Entry 4WHR (X-ray diffraction, 1.58 A resolution); this record covers chains D and F of the 6 polymer chains in the assembly.

# Chain D
Molecule: Protocatechuate 3,4-dioxygenase beta chain
Organism: Pseudomonas putida
Notes: EC 1.13.11.3
Reference sequence: P00437 (PCXB_PSEPU); residues 301-538 here correspond to UniProt positions 2-239 (UniProt number = residue number - 299)
Sequence (238 residues; row label = number of the first residue in the row):
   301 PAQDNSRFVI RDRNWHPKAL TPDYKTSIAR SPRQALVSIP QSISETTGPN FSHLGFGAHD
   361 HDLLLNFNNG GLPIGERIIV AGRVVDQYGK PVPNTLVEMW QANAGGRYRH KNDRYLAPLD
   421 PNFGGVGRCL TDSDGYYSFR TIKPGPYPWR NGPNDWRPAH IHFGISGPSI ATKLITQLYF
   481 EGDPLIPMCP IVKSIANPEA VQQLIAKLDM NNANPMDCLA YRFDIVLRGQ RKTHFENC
Disordered / not traced: 538
Modified positions: C429 (S-hydroxycysteine; CSO)
Metal / ion sites: Fe ion: Y408, Y447, H460, H462
Ligand contacts:
  - 4-fluorobenzene-1,2-diol (3N8), molecule 1: R307, F308, I310, P340, Q341, R531, E536
  - 4-fluorobenzene-1,2-diol (3N8), molecule 2: L320, P332, R333, Q334
  - 4-fluorobenzene-1,2-diol (3N8), molecule 3: L320, P322, I328, R333
  - 4-fluorobenzene-1,2-diol (3N8), molecule 4: S338, I339, P340
  - 4-fluorobenzene-1,2-diol (3N8), molecule 5: L372, R377, Y415, L416, A417, P418, M516, D517
  - 4-fluorobenzene-1,2-diol (3N8), molecule 6: R450, P453, P515, M516
  - 4-fluorobenzene-1,2-diol (3N8), molecule 7: P487, K493, I495, A496, N497, P498, V501
  - 4-fluorobenzene-1,2-diol (3N8), molecule 8: A513, N514, P515

# Chain F
Molecule: Protocatechuate 3,4-dioxygenase beta chain
Organism: Pseudomonas putida
Notes: EC 1.13.11.3
Reference sequence: P00437 (PCXB_PSEPU); residues 301-538 here correspond to UniProt positions 2-239 (UniProt number = residue number - 299)
Sequence (238 residues; row label = number of the first residue in the row):
   301 PAQDNSRFVI RDRNWHPKAL TPDYKTSIAR SPRQALVSIP QSISETTGPN FSHLGFGAHD
   361 HDLLLNFNNG GLPIGERIIV AGRVVDQYGK PVPNTLVEMW QANAGGRYRH KNDRYLAPLD
   421 PNFGGVGRCL TDSDGYYSFR TIKPGPYPWR NGPNDWRPAH IHFGISGPSI ATKLITQLYF
   481 EGDPLIPMCP IVKSIANPEA VQQLIAKLDM NNANPMDCLA YRFDIVLRGQ RKTHFENC
Disordered / not traced: 537-538
Modified positions: C429 (S-hydroxycysteine; CSO); M488 (S-oxymethionine; MHO)
Metal / ion sites: Fe ion: Y408, Y447, H460, H462
Ligand contacts:
  - 4-fluorobenzene-1,2-diol (3N8), molecule 1: R307, F308, I310, P340, Q341, R531, E536
  - 4-fluorobenzene-1,2-diol (3N8), molecule 2: L320, P322, I328, R333
  - 4-fluorobenzene-1,2-diol (3N8), molecule 3: L320, P332, R333, Q334
  - 4-fluorobenzene-1,2-diol (3N8), molecule 4: S338, I339, P340
  - 4-fluorobenzene-1,2-diol (3N8), molecule 5: R450, G452, P453, P515, M516
  - 4-fluorobenzene-1,2-diol (3N8), molecule 6: A513, N514, P515

# Interface between chain D and chain F
Pairs across the interface (11; chain D residue first):
  D323(D) with N314(F), hydrogen bond
  K325(D) with A335(F); L336(F), hydrogen bond (side chain-backbone); S338(F), hydrogen bond
  I328(D) with R333(F); A335(F), hydrophobic
  N451(D) with S338(F), hydrogen bond (backbone-side chain)
  G452(D) with S338(F)
  P453(D) with I310(F), hydrophobic; S338(F)
  N454(D) with I310(F)
Interface residues without a listed pair, chain F (7 interface residues in all): K318

# Summary
The chain D/chain F interface involves 7 residues from each chain, with 4 hydrogen bonds. Polar contacts
include D323(D)-N314(F), K325(D)-L336(F) and K325(D)-S338(F). 3 4-fluorobenzene-1,2-diol molecules are bound
between chain D and chain F. Bound to chain D: 8 copies of 4-fluorobenzene-1,2-diol.
Here chain D is Protocatechuate 3,4-dioxygenase beta chain and chain F is Protocatechuate 3,4-dioxygenase beta
chain, both from Pseudomonas putida. Entry 4WHR (Anhydride reaction intermediate trapped in Protocatechuate
3,4-dioxygenase (pseudomonas putida) at pH 8.5) was determined by X-ray diffraction (same publication as 4WHO,
4WHP and 4WHS).
